Entry 4Y4N (X-ray diffraction, 2.10 A resolution); this record covers chains C and F of the 8 polymer chains in the assembly.

Chain C (and F):
Protein: Putative ribose 1,5-bisphosphate isomerase
Source organism: Methanotorris igneus
Notes: EC 5.3.1.29; chain F of this document is another copy of the same molecule, construct and numbering; everything in this record applies to it too
Reference sequence: F6BCS4 (F6BCS4_METIK); residues 1-263 here = UniProt positions 1-263
Chain sequence (286 residues; row label = number of the first residue in the row; numbers below 1 keep their minus sign (Met-22 is residue -22)):
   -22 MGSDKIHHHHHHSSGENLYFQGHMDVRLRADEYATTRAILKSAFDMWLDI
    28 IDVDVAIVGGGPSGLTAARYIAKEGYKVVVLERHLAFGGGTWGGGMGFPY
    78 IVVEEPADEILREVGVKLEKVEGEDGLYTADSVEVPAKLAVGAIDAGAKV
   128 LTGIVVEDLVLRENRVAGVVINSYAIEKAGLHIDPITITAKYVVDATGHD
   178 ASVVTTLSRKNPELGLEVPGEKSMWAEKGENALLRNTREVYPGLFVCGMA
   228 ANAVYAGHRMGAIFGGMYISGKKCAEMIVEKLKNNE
Not modelled in the structure: -22 to 3, 263
Construct notes: initiating methionine (-22); expression tag (-21 to 0)
Ion coordination: Fe2+ site 1: Asp161 (together with 48H) (shared with 1 residue of chain A); Fe2+ site 2: His176 (together with 48H) (shared with Asp161(F) of chain F)
Small-molecule neighbours: 48H (2-[(E)-[(4R)-5-[[[(2R,3S,4R,5R)-5-(6-aminopurin-9-yl)-3,4-bis(oxidanyl)oxolan-2-yl]methoxy-oxidanyl-phosphoryl]oxy-oxidanyl-phosphoryl]oxy-4-oxidanyl-3-oxidanylidene-pentan-2-ylidene]amino]ethanoic acid): Val35, Gly36, Gly37, Gly38, Pro39, Ser40, Gly41, Leu58, Glu59, Arg60, His61, Gly65, Gly66, Gly67, Thr68, Ile131, Val132, Val133, Ala173, Thr174, Gly175, His176, Ser179, Met201, Gly225, Met226, Ala227, Arg236, Met237, Gly238, Ile240, Phe241, Met244

Chain C / chain F interface:
Contacting residue pairs (39; chain C residue first):
  His61(C) with His159(F)
  Gly67(C) with His159(F); Asp161(F)
  Gly70(C) with Ile160(F)
  Gly71(C) with Asp161(F)
  Gly72(C) with Asp161(F); Ile163(F)
  Met73(C) with Trp24(F), hydrophobic; Ile148(F); Asn149(F); Ser150(F); Ile153(F); Ile160(F); Asp161(F), hydrogen bond (backbone-backbone); Ile163(F), hydrophobic
  Gly74(C) with Ile153(F); Ile160(F)
  Phe75(C) with Phe21(F), hydrophobic
  Glu198(C) with Lys187(F), salt bridge
  Lys199(C) with Lys187(F); Asn188(F); Glu190(F)
  Ser200(C) with Asp135(F), hydrogen bond; Leu136(F); Leu138(F); Asn188(F), hydrogen bond
  Met201(C) with Leu136(F), hydrogen bond (backbone-backbone); Val137(F); Leu138(F), hydrogen bond (backbone-backbone); Val147(F), hydrophobic; Thr164(F)
  Trp202(C) with Leu138(F); Arg139(F); Glu140(F)
  Arg236(C) with Glu134(F), salt bridge; Asp135(F), salt bridge; Pro162(F); Lys187(F)
  Phe241(C) with Asp161(F)
Other interface residues (no listed pair), chain C (18 interface residues in all): His176, His235, Ala239
Other interface residues (no listed pair), chain F (24 interface residues in all): Ile131

In short:
18 residues of chain C face 24 of chain F across their interface, with 5 hydrogen bonds and 3 salt bridges.
Among the polar pairs are Glu198(C)-Lys187(F), Arg236(C)-Glu134(F) and Arg236(C)-Asp135(F). Ligands of chain
C: compound 48H.
Both chains are Putative ribose 1,5-bisphosphate isomerase (Methanotorris igneus). Entry 4Y4N (Thiazole
synthase Thi4 from Methanococcus igneus) was determined by X-ray diffraction together with 4Y4L and 4Y4M from
the same study.
